3OON - chain A; structure by X-ray diffraction, 1.79 A resolution.

== Chain A ==
Name: Outer membrane protein (Tpn50)
Source organism: Borrelia burgdorferi
UniProt: O51189 (O51189_BORBU); numbering as in UniProt (aligned over 268-388)
Sequence (123 residues; each row starts with the number of its first residue):
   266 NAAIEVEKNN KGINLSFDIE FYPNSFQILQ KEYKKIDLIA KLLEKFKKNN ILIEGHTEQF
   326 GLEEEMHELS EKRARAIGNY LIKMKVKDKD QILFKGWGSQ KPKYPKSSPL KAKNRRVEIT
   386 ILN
Unresolved in the structure: 367-376
Modified positions: Mse331 (selenomethionine; parent Met); Mse349 (selenomethionine; parent Met)
Sequence notes: expression tag (266-267)

== Overview ==
Chain A is Outer membrane protein (Tpn50) (Borrelia burgdorferi); the structure, The structure of an outer
membrance protein from Borrelia burgdorferi B31, was determined by X-ray diffraction, deposited together with
5VES and 4RHA.
